Entry 8POC (electron microscopy, 4.00 A resolution); this record covers chains C and D of the 4 polymer chains in the assembly.

# Chain C (and D)
Molecule: Cellulose synthase operon protein D
From: Dickeya dadantii 3937
Notes: chain D of this document is another copy of the same molecule, construct and numbering; everything in this record applies to it too
Reference sequence: E0SES7 (E0SES7_DICD3); residues 1-155 here = UniProt positions 1-155
Sequence (158 residues; each row starts with the number of its first residue; numbers below 1 keep their minus sign (Met-2 is residue -2)):
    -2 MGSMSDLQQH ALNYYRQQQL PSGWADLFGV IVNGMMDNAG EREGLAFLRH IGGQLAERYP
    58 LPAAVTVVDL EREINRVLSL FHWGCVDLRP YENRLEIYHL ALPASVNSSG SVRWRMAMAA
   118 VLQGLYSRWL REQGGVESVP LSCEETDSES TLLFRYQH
Unresolved in the structure: -2 to 0, 155
Differences from the reference sequence: initiating methionine (-2); expression tag (-1 to 0)

# How chain C and chain D interact
Pairs across the interface (28):
  Pro18(C) - Trp21(D)
  Ser19(C) - Phe78(D)
  Gly20(C) - Phe78(D)
  Trp21(C) - Pro18(D)
  Trp21(C) - Trp21(D)  hydrophobic
  Trp21(C) - Trp80(D)
  Asp23(C) - Leu52(D)
  Asp23(C) - Arg55(D)
  Asp23(C) - Tyr56(D)  hydrogen bond
  Leu24(C) - Phe25(D)  hydrophobic
  Phe25(C) - Leu24(D)  hydrophobic
  Val27(C) - Ile48(D)  hydrophobic
  Val27(C) - Gln51(D)
  Val27(C) - Arg55(D)
  Ile28(C) - Ile28(D)  hydrophobic
  Ile28(C) - Phe44(D)  hydrophobic
  Ile28(C) - Ile48(D)  hydrophobic
  Phe44(C) - Ile28(D)  hydrophobic
  Ile48(C) - Val27(D)  hydrophobic
  Ile48(C) - Ile28(D)  hydrophobic
  Gln51(C) - Val27(D)
  Arg55(C) - Asp23(D)  salt bridge
  Arg55(C) - Val27(D)
  Arg55(C) - Asn104(D)  hydrogen bond
  Tyr56(C) - Asp23(D)  hydrogen bond
  Phe78(C) - Gly20(D)
  Trp80(C) - Trp21(D)
  Asn104(C) - Arg55(D)  hydrogen bond
Other interface residues (no listed pair), chain C (24 interface residues in all): Gly31, Met32, Leu45, Leu52, Leu77, Trp111, Val118
Other interface residues (no listed pair), chain D (22 interface residues in all): Ser19, Gly31, Met32, Leu77, Trp111

# Summary
24 residues of chain C and 22 residues of chain D are in contact; the contacts include 4 hydrogen bonds and 1
salt bridge. Polar contacts include Arg55(C)-Asp23(D), Asp23(C)-Tyr56(D) and Arg55(C)-Asn104(D).
Chain C and chain D are both Cellulose synthase operon protein D (Dickeya dadantii 3937); the structure,
Cryo-EM structure of Dickeya dadantii BcsD, was determined by electron microscopy, deposited together with
8PKD and 8POG.
